6X0U - chains D and C of the 4 polymer chains in the assembly; structure by electron microscopy, 3.60 A resolution.

[Chain D]
Protein: Gamma-tubulin complex component 6
Source organism: Homo sapiens
UniProtKB: Q96RT7 (GCP6_HUMAN); numbering as in UniProt (aligned over 1-1819)
Chain sequence (1819 residues; each row starts with the number of its first residue):
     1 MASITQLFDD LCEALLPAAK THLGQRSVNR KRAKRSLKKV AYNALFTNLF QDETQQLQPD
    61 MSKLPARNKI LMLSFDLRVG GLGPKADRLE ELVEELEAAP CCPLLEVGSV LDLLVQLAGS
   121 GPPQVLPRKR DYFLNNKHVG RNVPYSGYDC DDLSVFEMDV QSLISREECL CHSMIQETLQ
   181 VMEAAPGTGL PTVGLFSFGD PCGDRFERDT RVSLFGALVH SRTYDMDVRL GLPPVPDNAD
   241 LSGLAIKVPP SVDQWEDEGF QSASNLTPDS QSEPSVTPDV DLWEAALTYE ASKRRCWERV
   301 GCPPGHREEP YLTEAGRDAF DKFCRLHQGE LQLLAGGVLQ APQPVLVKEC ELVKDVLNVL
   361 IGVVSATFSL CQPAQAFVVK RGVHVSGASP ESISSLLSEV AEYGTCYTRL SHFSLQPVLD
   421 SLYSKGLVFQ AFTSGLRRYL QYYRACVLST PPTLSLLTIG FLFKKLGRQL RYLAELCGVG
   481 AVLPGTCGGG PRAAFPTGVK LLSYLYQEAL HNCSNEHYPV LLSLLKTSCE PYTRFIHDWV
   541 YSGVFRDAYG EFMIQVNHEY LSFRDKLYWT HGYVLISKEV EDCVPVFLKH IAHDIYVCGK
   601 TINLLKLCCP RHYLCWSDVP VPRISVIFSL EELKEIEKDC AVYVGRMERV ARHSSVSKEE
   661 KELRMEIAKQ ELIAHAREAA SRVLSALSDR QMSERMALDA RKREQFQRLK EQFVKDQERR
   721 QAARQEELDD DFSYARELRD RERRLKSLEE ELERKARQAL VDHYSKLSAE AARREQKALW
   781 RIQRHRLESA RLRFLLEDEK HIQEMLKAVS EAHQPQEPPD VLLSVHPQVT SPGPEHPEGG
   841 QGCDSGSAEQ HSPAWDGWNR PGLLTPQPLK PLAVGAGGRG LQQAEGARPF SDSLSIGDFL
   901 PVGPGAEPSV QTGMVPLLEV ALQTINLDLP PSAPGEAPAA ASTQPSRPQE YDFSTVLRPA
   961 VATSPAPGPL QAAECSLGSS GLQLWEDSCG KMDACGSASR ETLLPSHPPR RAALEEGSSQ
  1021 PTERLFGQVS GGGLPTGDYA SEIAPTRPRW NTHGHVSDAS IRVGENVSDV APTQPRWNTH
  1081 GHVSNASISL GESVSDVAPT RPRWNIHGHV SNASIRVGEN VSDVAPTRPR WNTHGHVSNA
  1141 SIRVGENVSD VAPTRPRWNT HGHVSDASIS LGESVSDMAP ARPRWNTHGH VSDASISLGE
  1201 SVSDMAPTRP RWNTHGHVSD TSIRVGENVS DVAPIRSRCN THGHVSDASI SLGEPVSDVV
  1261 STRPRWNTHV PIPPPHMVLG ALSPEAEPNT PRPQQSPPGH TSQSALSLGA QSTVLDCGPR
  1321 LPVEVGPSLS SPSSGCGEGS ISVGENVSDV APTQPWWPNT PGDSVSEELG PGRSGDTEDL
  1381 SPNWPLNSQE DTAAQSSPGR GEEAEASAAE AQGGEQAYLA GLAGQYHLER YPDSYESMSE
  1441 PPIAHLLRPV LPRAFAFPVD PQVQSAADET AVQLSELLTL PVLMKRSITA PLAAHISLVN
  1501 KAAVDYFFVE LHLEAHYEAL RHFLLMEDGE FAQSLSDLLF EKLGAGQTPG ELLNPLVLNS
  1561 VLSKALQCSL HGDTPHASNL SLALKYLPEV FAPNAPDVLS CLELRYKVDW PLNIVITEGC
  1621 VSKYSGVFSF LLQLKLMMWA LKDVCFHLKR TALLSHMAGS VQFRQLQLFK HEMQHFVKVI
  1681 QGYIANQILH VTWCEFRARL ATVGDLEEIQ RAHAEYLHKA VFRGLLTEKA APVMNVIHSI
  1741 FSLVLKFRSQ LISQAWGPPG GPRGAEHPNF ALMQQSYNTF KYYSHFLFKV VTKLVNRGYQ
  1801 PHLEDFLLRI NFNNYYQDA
Disordered / not traced: 1-2, 20-28, 52-63, 99-106, 124-129, 196-1819

[Chain C]
Protein: Mitotic-spindle organizing protein 1
Source organism: Homo sapiens
UniProtKB: Q08AG7 (MZT1_HUMAN); residues 1-82 here = UniProt positions 1-82
Chain sequence (82 residues; numbered 1 to 82; the number before each row is that of its first residue):
     1 MASSSGAGAA AAAAAANLNA VRETMDVLLE ISRILNTGLD METLSICVRL CEQGINPEAL
    61 SSVIKELRKA TEALKAAENM TS
Disordered / not traced: 1-16, 76-82
UniProt features mapped onto this chain:
  - modified residue: A2 (N-acetylalanine)

[Chain D / chain C interface]
Contacting residue pairs (52; chain D residue first):
  I4(D) with Q53(C)
  L7(D) with I46(C); R49(C)
  F8(D) with L50(C), hydrophobic
  D10(D) with I46(C)
  L11(D) with T43(C); I46(C), hydrophobic
  A14(D) with E42(C); T43(C)
  L15(D) with L67(C), hydrophobic; T71(C)
  P17(D) with T71(C); K75(C)
  L37(D) with A70(C), hydrophobic
  A41(D) with V63(C); L67(C), hydrophobic
  A44(D) with S62(C)
  L45(D) with A59(C), hydrophobic; V63(C), hydrophobic
  N48(D) with E58(C); A59(C)
  I70(D) with L35(C), hydrophobic
  L73(D) with L35(C), hydrophobic
  R88(D) with E30(C), salt bridge
  L89(D) with I34(C), hydrophobic
  L92(D) with V27(C); E30(C); I31(C), hydrophobic
  E95(D) with V27(C)
  L96(D) with V27(C), hydrophobic
  S109(D) with P57(C)
  V110(D) with L28(C), hydrophobic; V48(C), hydrophobic
  L113(D) with C51(C), hydrophobic; P57(C); L60(C), hydrophobic; S61(C)
  L114(D) with S32(C); T37(C)
  Q116(D) with E58(C); S61(C); K65(C), hydrogen bond (backbone-side chain)
  L117(D) with N36(C); T37(C); S61(C); K65(C)
  A118(D) with L35(C); N36(C)
  S120(D) with R68(C), hydrogen bond
  G121(D) with N36(C), hydrogen bond (backbone-backbone); G38(C)
  P122(D) with N36(C)
Interface residues without a listed pair, chain D (38 interface residues in all): S3, C12, V40, L49, V93, V107, D112, V115
Interface residues without a listed pair, chain C (37 interface residues in all): T24, L39, L44, C47, I64, E66
From the paper, about this interface:
  - interface residues, chain D: V110(D), L114(D)
  - interface residues, chain C: L28(C), I31(C)

[Overview]
38 residues of chain D and 37 residues of chain C are in contact, with 3 hydrogen bonds and 1 salt bridge.
Among the polar pairs are R88(D)-E30(C), Q116(D)-K65(C) and S120(D)-R68(C). The paper reports interface
residues V110(D), L114(D) and L28(C) among others.
Here chain D is Gamma-tubulin complex component 6 and chain C is Mitotic-spindle organizing protein 1, both
from Homo sapiens. Entry 6X0U (Structure of MZT1/GCP3-NHD and MZT1/GCP6-NHD in the gamma-TuRC lumenal bridge)
was determined by electron microscopy together with 6M33 and 6X0V from the same study.
